PDB entry 4HSO | X-ray diffraction, 2.10 A resolution | chains A and C of the 4 polymer chains in the assembly

== Chain A (and C) ==
Protein: 3-deoxy-D-arabino-heptulosonate 7-phosphate synthase
From: Neisseria meningitidis
Notes: EC 2.5.1.54; chain C of this document is another copy of the same molecule, construct and numbering; everything in this record applies to it too
UniProt: Q9K169 (Q9K169_NEIMB); residues 1-351 here = UniProt positions 1-351
Sequence (351 residues; each row starts with the number of its first residue):
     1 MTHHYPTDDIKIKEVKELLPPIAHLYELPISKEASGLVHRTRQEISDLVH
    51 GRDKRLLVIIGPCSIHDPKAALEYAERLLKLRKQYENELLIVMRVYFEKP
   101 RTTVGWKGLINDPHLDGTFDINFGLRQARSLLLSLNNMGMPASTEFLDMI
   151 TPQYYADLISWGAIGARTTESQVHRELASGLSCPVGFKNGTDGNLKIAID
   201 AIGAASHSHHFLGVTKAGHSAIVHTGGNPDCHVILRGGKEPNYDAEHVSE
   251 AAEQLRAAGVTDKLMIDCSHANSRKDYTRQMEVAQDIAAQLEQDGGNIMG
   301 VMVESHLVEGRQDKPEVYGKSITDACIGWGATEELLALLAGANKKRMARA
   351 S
Unresolved in the structure: 1-5, 351 (chain C: 1-4, 351)
Sequence notes: engineered mutation G213 (Ser in Q9K169)
Ion coordination: Mn2+: C63, H270, E304, D324
Small-molecule neighbours:
  - phosphoenolpyruvate (PEP): C63, R94, Y96, K99, P100, E145, G165, A166, R167, K188, R236, D267, H270, M302, E304
  - tyrosine (TYR), molecule 1: T7, D8, D9, I12
  - tyrosine (TYR), molecule 2: M149, P152, Q153, A156, L177, G180, L181, S182, G213, V214, K216, V223
From the paper describing this entry:
  - binding site for tyrosine: D8, D9, Q153, S182, V214

== Interface between chain A and chain C ==
Pairs across the interface (18):
  E17(A) with I22(C); A217(C)
  L19(A) with I22(C); Y26(C), hydrophobic
  I22(A) with E17(C); L19(C)
  A23(A) with L19(C), hydrophobic; A23(C), hydrophobic
  Y26(A) with L19(C), hydrophobic; N122(C); F123(C), hydrogen bond (side chain-backbone); R126(C)
  E27(A) with E27(C); R126(C), salt bridge
  N122(A) with Y26(C)
  F123(A) with Y26(C), hydrogen bond (backbone-side chain)
  R126(A) with E27(C), salt bridge
  H219(A) with H219(C)
Also at the interface, not in a pair above, chain A (13 interface residues in all): L18, P20, A217
Also at the interface, not in a pair above, chain C (13 interface residues in all): L18, P20

== Summary ==
Chain A and chain C each contribute 13 residues to their interface, with 2 hydrogen bonds and 2 salt bridges.
Among the polar pairs are E27(A)-R126(C) and Y26(A)-F123(C). Chain A binds tyrosine and phosphoenolpyruvate.
C63(A), H270(A), E304(A) and D324(A) coordinate Mn2+. The paper reports a binding site for tyrosine at D8(A),
D9(A) and Q153(A) among others.
Both chains are 3-deoxy-D-arabino-heptulosonate 7-phosphate synthase (Neisseria meningitidis). Entry 4HSO
(Crystal structure of S213G variant DAH7PS from Neisseria meningitidis) was determined by X-ray diffraction
(same publication as 4IXX and 4HSN).
